Entry 8DWX (electron microscopy, 3.27 A resolution); this record covers chains L and H of the 20 polymer chains in the assembly.

Chain L:
Name: 506.C01 light chain
Organism: Homo sapiens
Sequence (107 residues; numbered 1 to 107; the number before each row is that of its first residue):
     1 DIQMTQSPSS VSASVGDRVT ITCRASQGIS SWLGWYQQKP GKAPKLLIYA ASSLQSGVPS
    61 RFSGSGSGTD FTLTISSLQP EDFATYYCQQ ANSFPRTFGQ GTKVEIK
Disulfide bonds: Cys23-Cys88

Chain H:
Name: 506.C01 heavy chain
Organism: Homo sapiens
Sequence (128 residues; row label = number of the first residue in the row):
     1 QVQLQESGPG LVKPSQTLSL TCTVSGGSIS SDDYYWTWIR LPPGKGLEWI GYIFYTGGTY
    61 YNPSLKSRVT ISLDRSKNQF SLKLSSVTAA DTAVYFCARA PETYCSTTNC YKGYFDSWGQ
   121 GTLVTVSS
Disulfide bonds: Cys22-Cys97, Cys105-Cys110

Chain L / chain H interface:
Residue-residue contacts (35; chain L residue first):
  Ser31(L) - Thr108(H)  hydrogen bond (side chain-backbone)
  Ser31(L) - Tyr114(H)
  Trp32(L) - Lys112(H)
  Trp32(L) - Tyr114(H)
  Leu33(L) - Tyr114(H)  hydrogen bond (backbone-side chain)
  Gly34(L) - Tyr114(H)
  Tyr36(L) - Tyr114(H)
  Tyr36(L) - Phe115(H)  hydrogen bond (side chain-backbone)
  Tyr36(L) - Trp118(H)  hydrophobic
  Lys42(L) - Gln120(H)  hydrogen bond
  Ala43(L) - Phe96(H)  hydrophobic
  Ala43(L) - Trp118(H)  hydrophobic
  Ala43(L) - Gly119(H)
  Pro44(L) - Leu47(H)  hydrophobic
  Pro44(L) - Trp118(H)  hydrogen bond (backbone-side chain)
  Lys45(L) - Asp116(H)
  Leu46(L) - Tyr114(H)  hydrophobic
  Leu46(L) - Phe115(H)
  Tyr49(L) - Cys110(H)
  Tyr49(L) - Tyr111(H)  hydrogen bond
  Ala50(L) - Tyr114(H)
  Gln55(L) - Tyr111(H)  hydrogen bond
  Gln89(L) - Gly113(H)  hydrogen bond (side chain-backbone)
  Gln89(L) - Tyr114(H)
  Ala91(L) - Lys112(H)
  Ala91(L) - Gly113(H)
  Ala91(L) - Tyr114(H)  hydrophobic
  Pro95(L) - Trp49(H)  hydrophobic
  Arg96(L) - Trp49(H)
  Arg96(L) - Glu102(H)  salt bridge
  Arg96(L) - Gly113(H)
  Arg96(L) - Phe115(H)
  Phe98(L) - Ile39(H)  hydrophobic
  Phe98(L) - Leu47(H)
  Phe98(L) - Phe115(H)  hydrophobic
Interface residues without a listed pair, chain L (23 interface residues in all): Gln38, Tyr87, Gln90, Phe94, Gly99
Interface residues without a listed pair, chain H (20 interface residues in all): Tyr35, Leu41, Gly46, Asn109

Summary:
23 residues of chain L face 20 of chain H across their interface; the contacts include 8 hydrogen bonds and 1
salt bridge. Polar contacts include Arg96(L)-Glu102(H), Ser31(L)-Thr108(H) and Leu33(L)-Tyr114(H).
Here chain L is 506.C01 light chain and chain H is 506.C01 heavy chain, both from Homo sapiens. Entry 8DWX
(Chikungunya VLP in complex with neutralizing Fab 506.C01 (asymmetric unit)) was determined by electron
microscopy together with 8DWY from the same study.
